7V8L - chains A and C of the 5 polymer chains in the assembly; structure by electron microscopy, 3.50 A resolution.

# Chain A
Molecule: Outer membrane lipoprotein RcsF
From: Escherichia coli K-12
UniProt: P69411 (RCSF_ECOLI); residues 21-138 here correspond to UniProt positions 17-134 (UniProt number = residue number - 4)
Chain sequence (118 residues; numbered 21 to 138; the number before each row is that of its first residue):
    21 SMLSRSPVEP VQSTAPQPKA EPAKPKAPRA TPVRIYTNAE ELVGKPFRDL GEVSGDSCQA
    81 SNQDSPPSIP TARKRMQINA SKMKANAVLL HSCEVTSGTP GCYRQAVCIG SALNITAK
Unresolved in the structure: 35-138
Ligand contacts: PCJ ((2R)-3-{[(2S)-3-hydroxy-2-(palmitoylamino)propyl]thio}propane-1,2-diyl dihexadecanoate): Ser-21, Met-22, Leu-23, Ser-24
UniProt features mapped onto this chain:
  - region: Pro-36 to Arg-54 (PRR)
From the paper describing this entry:
  - mutagenesis - S21D, S21E: decreased binding to LolCDE

# Chain C
Molecule: Lipoprotein-releasing system transmembrane protein LolC
From: Escherichia coli K-12
UniProt: P0ADC3 (LOLC_ECOLI); residue numbers follow UniProt; this construct covers 1-399
Chain sequence (399 residues; row label = number of the first residue in the row):
     1 MYQPVALFIG LRYMRGRAAD RFGRFVSWLS TIGITLGVMA LVTVLSVMNG FERELQNNIL
    61 GLMPQAILSS EHGSLNPQQL PETAVKLDGV NRVAPITTGD VVLQSARSVA VGVMLGIDPA
   121 QKDPLTPYLV NVKQTDLEPG KYNVILGEQL ASQLGVNRGD QIRVMVPSAS QFTPMGRIPS
   181 QRLFNVIGTF AANSEVDGYE MLVNIEDASR LMRYPAGNIT GWRLWLDEPL KVDSLSQQKL
   241 PEGSKWQDWR DRKGELFQAV RMEKNMMGLL LSLIVAVAAF NIITSLGLMV MEKQGEVAIL
   301 QTQGLTPRQI MMVFMVQGAS AGIIGAILGA ALGALLASQL NNLMPIIGVL LDGAALPVAI
   361 EPLQVIVIAL VAMAIALLST LYPSWRAAAT QPAEALRYE
Unresolved in the structure: 1, 398-399
Ligand contacts: PCJ ((2R)-3-{[(2S)-3-hydroxy-2-(palmitoylamino)propyl]thio}propane-1,2-diyl dihexadecanoate): Met-39, Ala-40, Thr-43, Val-44, Val-47, Met-48, Phe-51, Glu-263, Met-266, Met-267, Leu-269, Leu-270, Leu-273, Leu-336, Leu-340, Leu-356
From the paper describing this entry:
  - binding site for PCJ: Val-44, Val-47, Met-48, Glu-263, Met-266, Met-267
  - mutagenesis - M48D, F51D, L55D, V260D, E263A, E263D, E263F, E263K, E263Q, E263S: abolished growth
  - mutagenesis - E263A, E263D, E263F, E263K, E263Q, E263S: abolished binding to Outer membrane lipoprotein RcsF (chain A)

# How chain A and chain C interact
Residue-residue contacts (15):
  Ser-21(A) with Leu-55(C); Val-260(C); Glu-263(C)
  Met-22(A) with Met-48(C), hydrophobic; Phe-51(C); Leu-55(C); Val-260(C); Glu-263(C); Lys-264(C)
  Leu-23(A) with Phe-51(C), hydrophobic
  Ser-24(A) with Glu-195(C)
  Arg-25(A) with Glu-54(C), salt bridge; Leu-55(C)
  Pro-27(A) with Asp-352(C)
  Val-28(A) with Gln-149(C)
Also at the interface, not in a pair above, chain A (8 interface residues in all): Glu-29
Also at the interface, not in a pair above, chain C (14 interface residues in all): Asn-58, Asn-193, Ser-194, Leu-256
From the paper, about this interface:
  - specific contacts: Glu-263(C)/Ser-21(A)
  - interface residues, chain C: Glu-263(C)
  - hot spots on chain C (mutagenesis) - M48D, F51D, L55D, V260D: decreased binding to Outer membrane lipoprotein RcsF (chain A)

# Summary
8 residues of chain A face 14 of chain C across their interface; the contacts include 1 salt bridge. Its one
salt-bridged contact is Arg-25(A)/Glu-54(C). The authors report a contact between Glu-263(C) and Ser-21(A).
The paper reports a binding site for PCJ at Val-44(C), Val-47(C) and Met-48(C) among others; M48D, F51D and
L55D of chain C, among others, abolish growth; 12 substitutions were tested in all.
Here chain A is Outer membrane lipoprotein RcsF and chain C is Lipoprotein-releasing system transmembrane
protein LolC, both from Escherichia coli K-12. Entry 7V8L (LolCDE with bound RcsF in nanodiscs) was determined
by electron microscopy, deposited together with 7V8I and 7V8M.
